7GXW - chains A and D; structure by X-ray diffraction, 1.85 A resolution.

Chain A:
Molecule: B-cell lymphoma 6 protein
Organism: Homo sapiens
UniProt: P41182 (BCL6_HUMAN); numbering as in UniProt (aligned over 5-129)
Sequence (128 residues; numbered 2 to 129; the number before each row is that of its first residue):
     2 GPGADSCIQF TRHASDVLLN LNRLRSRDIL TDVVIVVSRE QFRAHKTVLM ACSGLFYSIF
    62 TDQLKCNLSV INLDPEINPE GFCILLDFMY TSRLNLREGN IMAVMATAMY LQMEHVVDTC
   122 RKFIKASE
Unresolved in the structure: 2-6
Sequence notes: expression tag (2-4)
Ligand contacts: A1ACC ((8S)-5-chloro-7-[(2-oxo-2,3-dihydro-1H-indol-5-yl)amino]pyrazolo[1,5-a]pyrimidine-3-carbonitrile): Asn-21, Arg-24, Leu-25, Arg-28, Ile-30, Met-51, Ala-52, Cys-53, Ser-54, Gly-55, Tyr-58, Gln-113, Met-114, Glu-115

Chain D:
Molecule: WVIP tetrapeptide
Sequence (6 residues; numbered 0 to 5; the number before each row is that of its first residue; numbering starts at 0):
     0 XWVIPA
Modified residues: ACE (acetyl group) at position 0

How chain A and chain D interact:
Contacting residue pairs (11; chain A residue first):
  Cys-8(A) with Pro-4(D)
  Ile-9(A) with Trp-1(D), hydrophobic; Val-2(D)
  Gln-10(A) with ACE_0(D); Trp-1(D); Val-2(D), hydrogen bond (backbone-backbone); Pro-4(D)
  Phe-11(A) with ACE_0(D); Trp-1(D)
  Thr-12(A) with ACE_0(D), hydrogen bond (backbone-backbone); Val-2(D)
Interface residues without a listed pair, chain D (5 interface residues in all): Ile-3

Summary:
The chain A/chain D interface involves 5 residues from each chain, with 2 hydrogen bonds. Backbone hydrogen
bonds pair Gln-10(A)/Val-2(D) and Thr-12(A)/ACE_0(D). Chain A binds compound A1ACC.
Here chain A is B-cell lymphoma 6 protein (Homo sapiens) and chain D is WVIP tetrapeptide. Entry 7GXW (Crystal
Structure of B-cell lymphoma 6 protein BTB domain in complex with ligand 9 at 11.36 ...) was determined by
X-ray diffraction (same publication as 7GUD, 7GUE, 7GUF, 7GUG, 7GUH, 7GUI and 126 further entries).
